Entry 5NW2 (X-ray diffraction, 2.20 A resolution); this record covers chains A and B of the 3 polymer chains in the assembly.

# Chain A
Name: Elongin-B
From: Homo sapiens
UniProt: Q15370 (ELOB_HUMAN); residues 1-104 here = UniProt positions 1-104
Amino-acid sequence (104 residues; numbered 1 to 104; the number before each row is that of its first residue):
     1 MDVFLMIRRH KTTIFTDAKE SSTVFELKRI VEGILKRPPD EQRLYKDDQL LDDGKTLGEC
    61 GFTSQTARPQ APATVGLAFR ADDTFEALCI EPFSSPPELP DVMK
Modified positions: Cys-60 (S-(dimethylarsenic)cysteine; CAS); Cys-89 (S-(dimethylarsenic)cysteine; CAS)
Swiss-Prot annotation at these positions:
  - modified residue: Met-1 (N-acetylmethionine), Thr-84 (Phosphothreonine)

# Chain B
Name: Elongin-C
From: Homo sapiens
UniProt: Q15369 (ELOC_HUMAN); numbering as in UniProt (aligned over 17-112)
Amino-acid sequence (97 residues; numbered 16 to 112; the number before each row is that of its first residue):
    16 MMYVKLISSD GHEFIVKREH ALTSGTIKAM LSGPGQFAEN ETNEVNFREI PSHVLSKVCM
    76 YFTYKVRYTN SSTEIPEFPI APEIALELLM AANFLDC
Not modelled in the structure: 48-57
Sequence notes: initiating methionine (16)

# Interface between chain A and chain B
Residue-residue contacts (52; chain A residue first):
  Phe-4(A) / Thr-78(B)
  Met-6(A) / Met-75(B)  hydrophobic
  Arg-8(A) / His-27(B)
  Lys-11(A) / Asp-25(B)  hydrogen bond (side chain-backbone)
  Lys-11(A) / Gly-26(B)
  Lys-11(A) / His-27(B)
  Lys-11(A) / Glu-28(B)  hydrogen bond (backbone-backbone)
  Thr-12(A) / Glu-28(B)
  Thr-13(A) / Glu-28(B)  hydrogen bond (backbone-backbone)
  Thr-13(A) / Phe-29(B)
  Thr-13(A) / Ile-30(B)  hydrogen bond (backbone-backbone)
  Ile-14(A) / Ile-30(B)
  Phe-15(A) / Tyr-18(B)
  Phe-15(A) / Phe-29(B)  hydrophobic
  Phe-15(A) / Ile-30(B)  hydrogen bond (backbone-backbone)
  Phe-15(A) / Val-31(B)  hydrophobic
  Phe-15(A) / Ser-71(B)
  Phe-15(A) / Cys-74(B)  hydrophobic
  Phe-15(A) / Met-75(B)  hydrophobic
  Thr-16(A) / Tyr-18(B)  hydrogen bond
  Thr-16(A) / Lys-32(B)
  Asp-17(A) / Lys-32(B)  salt bridge
  Ile-34(A) / Tyr-18(B)  hydrophobic
  Ile-34(A) / Ile-30(B)  hydrophobic
  Leu-35(A) / Ile-30(B)  hydrophobic
  Pro-69(A) / Met-75(B)
  Pro-69(A) / Thr-78(B)
  Pro-69(A) / Tyr-79(B)  hydrophobic
  Pro-69(A) / Arg-82(B)
  Gln-70(A) / Met-75(B)
  Gln-70(A) / Tyr-79(B)
  Gln-70(A) / Pro-91(B)
  Gln-70(A) / Phe-93(B)
  Gln-70(A) / Pro-94(B)
  Pro-72(A) / Met-75(B)
  Glu-91(A) / His-27(B)
  Pro-92(A) / His-27(B)  hydrogen bond (backbone-side chain)
  Phe-93(A) / His-27(B)
  Phe-93(A) / Phe-29(B)  hydrophobic
  Phe-93(A) / Ser-67(B)
  Phe-93(A) / Ser-71(B)
  Ser-94(A) / Asp-25(B)
  Ser-94(A) / Pro-66(B)
  Ser-94(A) / Ser-67(B)  hydrogen bond (backbone-side chain)
  Ser-94(A) / His-68(B)  hydrogen bond
  Ser-95(A) / His-68(B)
  Pro-96(A) / His-68(B)
  Pro-96(A) / Glu-98(B)
  Pro-97(A) / Glu-102(B)
  Leu-99(A) / Pro-97(B)
  Leu-99(A) / Glu-98(B)
  Met-103(A) / Pro-97(B)
Other interface residues (no listed pair), chain A (25 interface residues in all): His-10
Other interface residues (no listed pair), chain B (27 interface residues in all): Tyr-83, Ile-99, Leu-101

# Summary
25 residues of chain A face 27 of chain B across their interface; the contacts include 9 hydrogen bonds and 1
salt bridge. Among the polar pairs are Asp-17(A)/Lys-32(B), Lys-11(A)/Asp-25(B) and Thr-16(A)/Tyr-18(B).
Here chain A is Elongin-B and chain B is Elongin-C, both from Homo sapiens. Entry 5NW2 (pVHL:EloB:EloC in
complex with
(2S,4R)-1-((S)-3,3-dimethyl-2-(oxetane-3-carboxamido)butanoyl)-4-hydroxy-N-(4-(4-methylthiazol-5-yl)benzyl)pyrrolidine-2-carboxamide
(ligand 19)) was determined by X-ray diffraction, deposited together with 5NVV, 5NVW, 5NVX, 5NVY, 5NVZ, 5NW0
and 5NW1.
